Entry 3AP6 (X-ray diffraction, 1.58 A resolution); this record covers chain A.

== Chain A ==
Protein: Galectin-8
Source organism: Homo sapiens
Notes: fragment: N-terminal carbohydrate recognition domain
UniProtKB: O00214 (LEG8_HUMAN); residues 1-154 here = UniProt positions 1-154
Chain sequence (154 residues; row label = number of the first residue in the row):
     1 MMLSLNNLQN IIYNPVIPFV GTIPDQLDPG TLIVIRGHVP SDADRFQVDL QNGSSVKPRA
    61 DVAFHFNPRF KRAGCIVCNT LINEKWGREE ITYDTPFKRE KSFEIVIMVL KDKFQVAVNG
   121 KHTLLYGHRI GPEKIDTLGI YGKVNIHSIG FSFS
Disordered / not traced: 1-7, 154
From the paper describing this entry:
  - binding site for sulfate ion: Arg45, Gln47, Arg59, Trp86
  - specificity-determining residues: Gln47, Arg59
  - mutagenesis - R59A: decreased binding to SO3->3LNT
  - mutagenesis - R45A, Q47A: abolished binding to SO3->3LNT
  - mutagenesis - R45A, Q47A, R59A: decreased binding to Sialpha2->3Lac
  - mutagenesis - R45A, Q47A, R59A: decreased binding to Sialpha2->3Gal-core2-O-pNP
  - mutagenesis - R45A, Q47A, R59A: unchanged binding to Lac-O-pNP

== Overview ==
From the paper: a binding site for sulfate ion at Arg45, Gln47 and Arg59 among others; R45A, Q47A and R59A
reduce binding to Sialpha2->3Lac.
Chain A is Galectin-8 (Homo sapiens); the structure, Crystal structure of the galectin-8 N-terminal
carbohydrate recognition domain in complex with lactose 3'-sulfate, was determined by X-ray diffraction,
deposited together with 3AP9, 3AP4, 3AP5 and 3AP7.
